Entry 9GUQ (electron microscopy, 3.10 A resolution); this record covers chains A and L of the 24 polymer chains in the assembly.

# Chain A
Molecule: 16S ribosomal RNA
Source organism: Escherichia coli K-12
Sequence (1541 nucleotides; numbered 1 to 1541; the number before each row is that of its first residue):
     1 AAAUUGAAGAGUUUGAUCAUGGCUCAGAUUGAACGCUGGCGGCAGGCCUA
    51 ACACAUGCAAGUCGAACGGUAACAGGAAGAAGCUUGCUUCUUUGCUGACG
   101 AGUGGCGGACGGGUGAGUAAUGUCUGGGAAACUGCCUGAUGGAGGGGGAU
   151 AACUACUGGAAACGGUAGCUAAUACCGCAUAACGUCGCAAGACCAAAGAG
   201 GGGUACCUUCGGGCCUCUUGCCAUCGGAUGUGCCCAGAUGGGAUUAGCUA
   251 GUAGGUGGGGUAACGGCUCACCUAGGCGACGAUCCCUAGCUGGUCUGAGA
   301 GGAUGACCAGCCACACUGGAACUGAGACACGGUCCAGACUCCUACGGGAG
   351 GCAGCAGUGGGGAAUAUUGCACAAUGGGCGCAAGCCUGAUGCAGCCAUGC
   401 CGCGUGUAUGAAGAAGGCCUUCGGGUUGUAAAGUACUUUCAGCGGGGAGG
   451 AAGGGAGUAAAGUUAAUACCUUUGCUCAUUGACGUUACCCGCAGAAGAAG
   501 CACCGGCUAACUCCGUGCCAGCAGCCXCGGUAAUACGGAGGGUGCAAGCG
   551 UUAAUCGGAAUUACUGGGCGUAAAGCGCACGCAGGCGGUUUGUUAAGUCA
   601 GAUGUGAAAUCCCCGGGCUCAACCUGGGAACUGCAUCUGAUACUGGCAAG
   651 CUUGAGUCUCGUAGAGGGGGGUAGAAUUCCAGGUGUAGCGGUGAAAUGCG
   701 UAGAGAUCUGGAGGAAUACCGGUGGCGAAGGCGGCCCCCUGGACGAAGAC
   751 UGACGCUCAGGUGCGAAAGCGUGGGGAGCAAACAGGAUUAGAUACCCUGG
   801 UAGUCCACGCCGUAAACGAUGUCGACUUGGAGGUUGUGCCCUUGAGGCGU
   851 GGCUUCCGGAGCUAACGCGUUAAGUCGACCGCCUGGGGAGUACGGCCGCA
   901 AGGUUAAAACUCAAAUGAAUUGACGGGGGCCCGCACAAGCGGUGGAGCAU
   951 GUGGUUUAAUUCGAUGXAACGCGAAGAACCUUACCUGGUCUUGACAUCCA
  1001 CGGAAGUUUUCAGAGAUGAGAAUGUGCCUUCGGGAACCGUGAGACAGGUG
  1051 CUGCAUGGCUGUCGUCAGCUCGUGUUGUGAAAUGUUGGGUUAAGUCCCGC
  1101 AACGAGCGCAACCCUUAUCCUUUGUUGCCAGCGGUCCGGCCGGGAACUCA
  1151 AAGGAGACUGCCAGUGAUAAACUGGAGGAAGGUGGGGAUGACGUCAAGUC
  1201 AUCAUGGCCCUUACGACCAGGGCUACACACGUGCUACAAUGGCGCAUACA
  1251 AAGAGAAGCGACCUCGCGAGAGCAAGCGGACCUCAUAAAGUGCGUCGUAG
  1301 UCCGGAUUGGAGUCUGCAACUCGACUCCAUGAAGUCGGAAUCGCUAGUAA
  1351 UCGUGGAUCAGAAUGCCACGGUGAAUACGUUCCCGGGCCUUGUACACACC
  1401 GCCCGUXACACCAUGGGAGUGGGUUGCAAAAGAAGUAGGUAGCUUAACCU
  1451 UCGGGAGGGCGCUUACCACUUUGUGAUUCAUGACUGGGGUGAAGUCGUAA
  1501 CAAGGUAACCGUAGGGGAACCUGCGGUUGGAUCACCUCCUU
Unresolved in the structure: 1492-1493
Modified residues: PSU (pseudouridine-5'-monophosphate) at position 516, G7M (N7-methyl-guanosine-5'-monophosphate) at position 527, 2MG (2N-methylguanosine-5'-monophosphate) at position 966, 5MC (5-methylcytidine-5'-monophosphate) at position 967, 2MG (2N-methylguanosine-5'-monophosphate) at position 1207, 4OC (4n,o2'-methylcytidine-5'-monophosphate) at position 1402, 5MC (5-methylcytidine-5'-monophosphate) at position 1407, UR3 (3-methyluridine-5'-monophoshate) at position 1498, 2MG (2N-methylguanosine-5'-monophosphate) at position 1516, MA6 (6N-dimethyladenosine-5'-monophoshate) at position 1518, MA6 (6N-dimethyladenosine-5'-monophoshate) at position 1519
Ion coordination: Mg2+ site 1 near G21 (its only coordinating residue here); Mg2+ site 2: C48, G115; Mg2+ site 3 near A53 (its only coordinating residue here); Mg2+ site 4: A59, U387; Mg2+ site 5: U62, G105; Mg2+ site 6 near G100 (its only coordinating residue here); Mg2+ site 7: A109, G331; Mg2+ site 8 near G111 (its only coordinating residue here); Mg2+ site 9: A116, G117, G289; Mg2+ site 10 near G145 (its only coordinating residue here); Mg2+ site 11: A174, C175; Mg2+ site 12: U180, A195; 66 more Mg2+ sites not listed

# Chain L
Protein: 30S ribosomal protein S11
Source organism: Escherichia coli K-12
Reference sequence: P0A7R9 (RS11_ECOLI); residues 1-129 here = UniProt positions 1-129
Amino-acid sequence (129 residues; row label = number of the first residue in the row):
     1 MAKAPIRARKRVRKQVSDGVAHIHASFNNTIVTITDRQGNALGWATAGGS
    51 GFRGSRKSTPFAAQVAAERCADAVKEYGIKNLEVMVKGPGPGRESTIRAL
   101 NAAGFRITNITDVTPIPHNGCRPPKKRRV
Unresolved in the structure: 1-12

# Interface between chain A and chain L
Residue-residue contacts - 70 pairs, chain A then chain L:
  G674(A) with His-118(L), base contact
  A675(A) with Ile-116(L), hydrogen bond to the sugar; His-118(L), hydrogen bond to the base
  A676(A) with Pro-115(L), sugar contact; Pro-117(L), sugar contact; Cys-121(L), base contact
  U677(A) with Cys-121(L), sugar contact
  G683(A) with Gly-39(L), hydrogen bond to the base; Asn-40(L), base contact
  U684(A) with Asn-40(L), sugar contact; Ala-41(L), hydrogen bond to the sugar
  G685(A) with Ala-41(L), sugar contact; Leu-42(L), phosphate contact; Trp-44(L), sugar contact
  U686(A) with Trp-44(L), hydrogen bond to the sugar
  A687(A) with Trp-44(L), sugar contact
  G688(A) with Thr-46(L), hydrogen bond to the phosphate; Gly-49(L), phosphate contact
  C689(A) with Asn-29(L), hydrogen bond to the phosphate; Thr-46(L), hydrogen bond to the phosphate; Gly-48(L), phosphate contact; Gly-49(L), phosphate contact; Arg-53(L), salt bridge to the phosphate
  G690(A) with Ser-26(L), phosphate contact; Asn-29(L), hydrogen bond to the phosphate; Arg-53(L), hydrogen bond to the base
  G691(A) with Asn-28(L), hydrogen bond to the phosphate; Arg-53(L), hydrogen bond to the base; Lys-57(L), hydrogen bond to the base
  U692(A) with Asn-28(L), hydrogen bond to the phosphate; Arg-127(L), sugar contact
  G693(A) with Arg-127(L), salt bridge to the phosphate
  A694(A) with Gly-54(L), phosphate contact; Ser-55(L), hydrogen bond to the phosphate
  A695(A) with Arg-53(L), phosphate contact; Gly-54(L), hydrogen bond to the phosphate
  A704(A) with Trp-44(L), base contact
  G705(A) with Ile-31(L), base contact; Trp-44(L), base contact
  A706(A) with Thr-33(L), hydrogen bond to the sugar
  U707(A) with His-22(L), sugar contact; Gly-39(L), hydrogen bond to the sugar; Lys-87(L), salt bridge to the phosphate
  C708(A) with Gln-38(L), sugar contact; Gly-39(L), sugar contact
  G714(A) with Cys-121(L), base contact
  A716(A) with Asn-119(L), hydrogen bond to the sugar
  U717(A) with Asn-119(L), phosphate contact
  A718(A) with His-118(L), stacking on the base; Asn-119(L), hydrogen bond to the phosphate
  G778(A) with Cys-121(L), sugar contact; Arg-122(L), hydrogen bond to the sugar
  C779(A) with Arg-122(L), sugar contact; Pro-123(L), sugar contact; Pro-124(L), phosphate contact; Lys-125(L), phosphate contact
  A780(A) with Lys-125(L), hydrogen bond to the phosphate
  A781(A) with Lys-125(L), salt bridge to the phosphate
  C795(A) with Arg-128(L), hydrogen bond to the sugar
  C796(A) with Arg-127(L), hydrogen bond to the phosphate; Arg-128(L), hydrogen bond to the phosphate; Val-129(L), sugar contact
  C797(A) with Arg-127(L), salt bridge to the phosphate
  U1506(A) with Arg-128(L), hydrogen bond to the base
  U1522(A) with Lys-125(L), phosphate contact; Arg-128(L), salt bridge to the phosphate
  G1523(A) with Lys-125(L), salt bridge to the phosphate; Arg-128(L), salt bridge to the phosphate
  C1524(A) with Arg-122(L), salt bridge to the phosphate
  G1525(A) with Arg-122(L), salt bridge to the phosphate
Other interface residues (no listed pair), chain A (40 interface residues in all): A715, A777
Other interface residues (no listed pair), chain L (35 interface residues in all): His-24, Gly-120

# In short
40 residues of chain A and 35 residues of chain L are in contact, with 26 hydrogen bonds, 10 salt bridges and
1 aromatic stacking contact. Polar contacts include A675(A)/His-118(L), G683(A)/Gly-39(L) and
G690(A)/Arg-53(L). C48(A) and G115(A) form the Mg2+ site 2.
Chain A is 16S ribosomal RNA and chain L is 30S ribosomal protein S11, both from Escherichia coli K-12; the
structure, 30S PIC (Pre-Initiation complex), was determined by electron microscopy together with 9GUP, 9GUR,
9GUS, 9GUT, 9GUU, 9GUV, 9GUW and 9GUX from the same study.
